PDB entry 6AH3 | electron microscopy, 3.48 A resolution | chains A and D of the 12 polymer chains in the assembly

Chain A:
Molecule: Ribonuclease P RNA
Organism: Saccharomyces cerevisiae (strain ATCC 204508 / S288c)
Sequence (369 nucleotides; each row starts with the number of its first residue):
     1 GUGGAACAGUGGUAAUUCCUACGAUUAAGAAACCUGUUUACAGAAGGAUC
    51 CCCACCUAUGGGCGGGUUAUCAGAUAUUAUCAGGUGGGAAAUUCGGUGGA
   101 ACACAGUGGAGCCUUGUCCUCCGGGUUAAUGUCGCUUUUGGCAUUGGCCC
   151 CUGCUCCUGAGAGAAGAAAUAUACUGGGGAACCAGUCUUUACCGACCGUU
   201 GUUAUCAGAAAUUCACGGAGUUCGGCCUAGGUCGGACUCCGAUGGGAACG
   251 GCAACGGUUGUUCCGUUUGACUUGUCGCCCGCUACGGCGUGAGCGUCAAG
   301 GUCUGUUGAGUGCAAUCGUAGGACGUCAUUAGUGGCGAACCCGAUACCGA
   351 UUACUGCUGCUGUUCCAGC
Ion coordination: Mg2+ site 1: A91, U92, U93 (shared with 1 residue of chain T); Mg2+ site 2: A91, G343, A344 (shared with 2 residues of chain T)

Chain D:
Molecule: RNases MRP/P 32.9 kDa subunit
Organism: Saccharomyces cerevisiae (strain ATCC 204508 / S288c)
UniProtKB: P38336 (POP4_YEAST); residue numbers follow UniProt; this construct covers 1-279
Sequence (279 residues; row label = number of the first residue in the row):
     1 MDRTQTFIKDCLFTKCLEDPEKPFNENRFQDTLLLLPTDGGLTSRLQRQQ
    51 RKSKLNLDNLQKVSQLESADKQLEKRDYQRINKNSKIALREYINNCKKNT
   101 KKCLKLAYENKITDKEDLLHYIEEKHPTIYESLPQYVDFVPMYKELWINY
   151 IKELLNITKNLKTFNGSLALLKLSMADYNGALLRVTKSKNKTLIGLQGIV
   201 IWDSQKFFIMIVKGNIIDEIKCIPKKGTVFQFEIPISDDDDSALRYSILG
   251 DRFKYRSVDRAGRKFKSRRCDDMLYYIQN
Unresolved in the structure: 1-76
Swiss-Prot annotation at these positions:
  - modified residue: Ser-64 (Phosphoserine)

How chain A and chain D interact:
Residue-residue contacts (38; chain A residue first):
  G1(A) / Lys-101(D)  salt bridge to the phosphate
  A6(A) / Lys-189(D)  sugar contact
  A6(A) / Asn-190(D)  hydrogen bond to the base
  C7(A) / Lys-189(D)  hydrogen bond to the phosphate
  A8(A) / Lys-189(D)  salt bridge to the phosphate
  A8(A) / Lys-226(D)  phosphate contact
  G9(A) / Lys-226(D)  salt bridge to the phosphate
  A169(A) / Arg-80(D)  base contact
  U170(A) / Arg-80(D)  hydrogen bond to the base
  A171(A) / Arg-80(D)  hydrogen bond to the base
  A171(A) / Ile-87(D)  base contact
  A171(A) / Arg-90(D)  sugar contact
  G177(A) / Lys-86(D)  base contact
  G177(A) / Gln-205(D)  hydrogen bond to the sugar
  G177(A) / Arg-256(D)  sugar contact
  G178(A) / Lys-86(D)  salt bridge to the phosphate
  G178(A) / Gln-205(D)  hydrogen bond to the phosphate
  G178(A) / Arg-256(D)  phosphate contact
  G179(A) / Ser-204(D)  phosphate contact
  G179(A) / Gln-205(D)  phosphate contact
  G179(A) / Lys-206(D)  base contact
  G179(A) / Phe-207(D)  stacking on the base
  A180(A) / Arg-90(D)  salt bridge to the phosphate
  G362(A) / Phe-207(D)  sugar contact
  U363(A) / Lys-97(D)  salt bridge to the phosphate
  U363(A) / Cys-222(D)  hydrogen bond to the sugar
  U363(A) / Ile-223(D)  sugar contact
  U363(A) / Pro-224(D)  sugar contact
  U364(A) / Asn-190(D)  hydrogen bond to the base
  U364(A) / Thr-192(D)  hydrogen bond to the base
  U364(A) / Leu-193(D)  sugar contact
  U364(A) / Glu-219(D)  phosphate contact
  U364(A) / Ile-220(D)  phosphate contact
  U364(A) / Lys-221(D)  phosphate contact
  U364(A) / Cys-222(D)  sugar contact
  C365(A) / Thr-192(D)  sugar contact
  C365(A) / Lys-221(D)  salt bridge to the phosphate
  C369(A) / Tyr-108(D)  stacking on the base
Other interface residues (no listed pair), chain D (24 interface residues in all): Leu-196

In short:
17 residues of chain A and 24 residues of chain D are in contact, with 9 hydrogen bonds, 7 salt bridges and 2
aromatic stacking contacts. Polar contacts include A6(A)/Asn-190(D), U170(A)/Arg-80(D) and A171(A)/Arg-80(D).
A91(A), U92(A) and U93(A) coordinate Mg2+ site 1.
Here chain A is Ribonuclease P RNA and chain D is RNases MRP/P 32.9 kDa subunit, both from Saccharomyces
cerevisiae (strain ATCC 204508 / S288c). Entry 6AH3 (Cryo-EM structure of yeast Ribonuclease P with pre-tRNA
substrate) was determined by electron microscopy (same publication as 6AGB).
